PDB entry 2A96 | X-ray diffraction, 2.50 A resolution | chains A and B

Chain A (and B):
Protein: class A nonspecific acid phosphatase PhoN
Organism: Salmonella typhimurium
Notes: EC 3.1.3.2; chain B of this document is another copy of the same molecule, construct and numbering; everything in this record applies to it too
Amino-acid sequence (250 residues; row label = number of the first residue in the row):
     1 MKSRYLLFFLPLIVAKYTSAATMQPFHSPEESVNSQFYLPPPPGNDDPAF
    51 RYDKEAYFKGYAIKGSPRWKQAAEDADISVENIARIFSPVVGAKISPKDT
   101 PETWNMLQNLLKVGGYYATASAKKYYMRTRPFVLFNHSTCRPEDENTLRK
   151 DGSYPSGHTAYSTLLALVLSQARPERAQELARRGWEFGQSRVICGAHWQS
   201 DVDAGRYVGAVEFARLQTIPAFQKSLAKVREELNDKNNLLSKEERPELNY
Not modelled in the structure: 1-23, 241-250 (chain B: 1-22, 242-250)
Disulfides: Cys140-Cys194

Interface between chain A and chain B:
Pairs across the interface (55; chain A residue first):
  Val33(A) - Ala177(B)  hydrophobic
  Val33(A) - Gln178(B)
  Asn34(A) - Gln178(B)
  Phe37(A) - Gln178(B)
  Phe37(A) - Glu179(B)
  Phe37(A) - Arg182(B)  hydrogen bond (backbone-side chain)
  Tyr38(A) - Gln178(B)
  Tyr38(A) - Ala181(B)  hydrophobic
  Tyr38(A) - Arg182(B)
  Pro40(A) - Trp185(B)  hydrophobic
  Pro48(A) - Tyr52(B)
  Pro48(A) - Glu55(B)
  Pro48(A) - Lys59(B)
  Ala49(A) - Tyr52(B)  hydrophobic
  Arg51(A) - Glu55(B)
  Tyr52(A) - Pro48(B)
  Tyr52(A) - Ala49(B)  hydrophobic
  Tyr52(A) - Tyr52(B)  hydrophobic
  Glu55(A) - Pro48(B)
  Lys59(A) - Pro48(B)
  Leu167(A) - Ala210(B)
  Leu167(A) - Ala214(B)
  Gln171(A) - Gln217(B)
  Gln171(A) - Thr218(B)
  Pro174(A) - Arg215(B)  hydrogen bond (backbone-side chain)
  Ala177(A) - Val33(B)  hydrophobic
  Ala177(A) - Arg215(B)
  Gln178(A) - Val33(B)
  Gln178(A) - Asn34(B)
  Gln178(A) - Phe37(B)
  Gln178(A) - Tyr38(B)
  Glu179(A) - Phe37(B)
  Ala181(A) - Tyr38(B)  hydrophobic
  Ala181(A) - Tyr207(B)  hydrogen bond (backbone-side chain)
  Ala181(A) - Val211(B)  hydrophobic
  Arg182(A) - Phe37(B)  hydrogen bond (side chain-backbone)
  Arg182(A) - Tyr38(B)
  Trp185(A) - Pro40(B)  hydrophobic
  Trp185(A) - Tyr207(B)
  Tyr207(A) - Ala181(B)  hydrogen bond (side chain-backbone)
  Tyr207(A) - Gly184(B)
  Tyr207(A) - Trp185(B)  hydrogen bond (side chain-backbone)
  Tyr207(A) - Arg206(B)
  Ala210(A) - Leu167(B)
  Ala210(A) - Ala210(B)  hydrophobic
  Val211(A) - Leu167(B)  hydrophobic
  Phe213(A) - Phe213(B)  hydrophobic
  Phe213(A) - Ala214(B)  hydrophobic
  Ala214(A) - Leu167(B)  hydrophobic
  Ala214(A) - Phe213(B)  hydrophobic
  Arg215(A) - Pro174(B)  hydrogen bond (side chain-backbone)
  Arg215(A) - Ala177(B)
  Gln217(A) - Gln171(B)
  Gln217(A) - Gln217(B)
  Thr218(A) - Gln171(B)
Other interface residues (no listed pair), chain A (33 interface residues in all): Leu39, Thr163, Ser170, Gly184, Arg206
Other interface residues (no listed pair), chain B (31 interface residues in all): Ala56, Thr163

In short:
Chain A and chain B form an interface of 33 and 31 residues respectively; the contacts include 7 hydrogen
bonds. Among the polar pairs are Phe37(A)-Arg182(B), Pro174(A)-Arg215(B) and Ala181(A)-Tyr207(B).
Chain A and chain B are both class A nonspecific acid phosphatase PhoN (Salmonella typhimurium); the
structure, Crystal structure of phosphate tethered PhoN of S. typhimurium, was determined by X-ray diffraction
(same publication as 2IPB).
